7VMI - chains A and D of the 5 polymer chains in the assembly; structure by X-ray diffraction, 1.80 A resolution.

Chain A (and D):
Name: Histone deacetylase HDT3
Source organism: Arabidopsis thaliana
Notes: chain D of this document is another copy of the same molecule, construct and numbering; everything in this record applies to it too
Reference sequence: Q9LZR5 (HDT3_ARATH); residue numbers follow UniProt; this construct covers 1-95
Chain sequence (96 residues; each row starts with the number of its first residue):
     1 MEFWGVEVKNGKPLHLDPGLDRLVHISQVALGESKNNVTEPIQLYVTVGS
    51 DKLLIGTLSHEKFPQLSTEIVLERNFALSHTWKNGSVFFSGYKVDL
Sequence notes: expression tag (96)
UniProt features mapped onto this chain:
  - region: Glu2 to Gly5 (Required to repress transcription)
  - modified residue: Met1 (N-acetylmethionine)
What the authors report for this chain:
  - catalytic residues: His25 (citing earlier work)
  - catalytic residues: Ser27

Interface between chain A and chain D:
Pairs across the interface - 36 pairs, chain A then chain D:
  Leu23(A) with Met1(D), hydrophobic
  Gln43(A) with Glu33(D)
  Val48(A) with Phe3(D), hydrophobic
  Leu53(A) with Phe3(D), hydrophobic; Gly5(D); Val6(D); Phe88(D), hydrophobic; Phe89(D)
  Leu54(A) with Ala30(D); Leu31(D); Phe88(D)
  Ile55(A) with Ala30(D)
  Gly56(A) with Ala30(D); Gln65(D)
  Thr57(A) with Gln65(D), hydrogen bond (backbone-side chain)
  Lys62(A) with Glu61(D), hydrogen bond (side chain-backbone)
  Phe63(A) with Glu61(D); Lys62(D); Pro64(D)
  Leu66(A) with Gln65(D)
  Ser67(A) with Ser67(D), hydrogen bond (backbone-side chain)
  Thr68(A) with Gln28(D)
  Glu69(A) with His25(D), salt bridge; Ser27(D), hydrogen bond (backbone-side chain); Gln28(D), hydrogen bond (backbone-side chain); Tyr92(D), hydrogen bond
  Ile70(A) with Gln28(D)
  Val71(A) with Met1(D), hydrophobic; Phe3(D); Tyr92(D), hydrophobic
  Leu72(A) with Phe3(D), hydrophobic
  Glu73(A) with Met1(D); Glu2(D); Phe3(D), hydrogen bond (side chain-backbone)
  Arg74(A) with Glu2(D); Phe3(D), hydrogen bond (side chain-backbone)
Other interface residues (no listed pair), chain A (21 interface residues in all): Asp51, Lys52
Other interface residues (no listed pair), chain D (24 interface residues in all): Val29, Gly32, His60, Ser90, Gly91

In short:
The interface between chain A and chain D involves 21 residues on one side and 24 on the other; the contacts
include 8 hydrogen bonds and 1 salt bridge. Among the polar pairs are Glu69(A)-His25(D), Thr57(A)-Gln65(D) and
Lys62(A)-Glu61(D). The paper reports catalytic residues His25(A) and Ser27(A).
Both chains are Histone deacetylase HDT3 (Arabidopsis thaliana). Entry 7VMI (Crystal structure of Arabidopsis
thaliana HDT3) was determined by X-ray diffraction together with 7VMF, 7VMH and 7VRR from the same study.
